PDB entry 8S90 | electron microscopy, 4.73 A resolution (low resolution: residue-level contacts below are approximate; hydrogen-bond / salt-bridge calls are withheld) | chains F and G of the 8 polymer chains in the assembly

# Chain F (and G)
Molecule: Calcium homeostasis modulator protein 1
Organism: Homo sapiens
Notes: chain G of this document is another copy of the same molecule, construct and numbering; everything in this record applies to it too
UniProtKB: Q8IU99 (CAHM1_HUMAN); residue numbers follow UniProt; this construct covers 1-303
Amino-acid sequence (314 residues; numbered 1 to 314; the number before each row is that of its first residue):
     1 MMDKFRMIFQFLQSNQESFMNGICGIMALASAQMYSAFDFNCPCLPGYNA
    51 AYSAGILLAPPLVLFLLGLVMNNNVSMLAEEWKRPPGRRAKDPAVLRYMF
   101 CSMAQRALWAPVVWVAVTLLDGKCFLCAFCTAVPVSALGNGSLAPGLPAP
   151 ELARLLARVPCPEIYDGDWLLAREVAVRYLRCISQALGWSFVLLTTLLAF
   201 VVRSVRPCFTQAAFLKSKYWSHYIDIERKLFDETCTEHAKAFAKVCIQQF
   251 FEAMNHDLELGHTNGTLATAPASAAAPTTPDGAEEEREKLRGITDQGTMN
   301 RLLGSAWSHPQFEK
Unresolved in the structure: 263-314
Disulfide bonds: Cys42-Cys127, Cys44-Cys161
Sequence notes: conflict Pro86 (Leu in Q8IU99), Asn264 (His in Q8IU99); engineered mutation Trp109 (Ile in Q8IU99); expression tag (304-314)
UniProt features mapped onto this chain:
  - region: Gln10 to Ala37 (Central pore), Val63 to Val70 (Phospholipid-binding), Gln105 to Leu108, Ala110 to Val117 (Phospholipid-binding), Val192 to Val202 (Phospholipid-binding)
  - site: Asn74 (Not glycosylated)
  - lipidation (S-palmitoyl cysteine): Cys101, Cys208
  - glycosylation: Asn140 (N-linked (GlcNAc...) asparagine)
  - natural variant: Pro86 (L86P: this construct carries the variant)
  - mutagenesis: Gln10 (Q10R: Decreases channel conductance. Decreases the inhibition of channel activity by ruthenium red), Gln13 (Q13R: Decreases channel conductance. Decreases the inhibition of channel activity by ruthenium red), Gln16 (Q16R: Markedly decreases channel conductance and confers resistance to inhibition by ruthenium red), Leu67 (L67W: Decreases channel expression at the plasma membrane), Asn72 (N72G: Significant inhibition on the control of cytosolic Ca(2+) levels. Does not affect ion channel activity), Asn74 (N74A: Has no effect on glycosylation), Val112 (V112W: Decreases channel expression at the plasma membrane. Does not affect channel conductance), Trp114 (W114A: Impairs the ability to activate the ERK1 and ERK2 cascade), Ala116 (A116W: Decreases channel expression at the plasma membrane. Does not affect channel conductance), Asp121 (D121C: Impaired ion channel activity in response to change in extracellular Ca(2+) concentration; D121E: No effect), Asn140 (N140A: Prevents glycosylation and impairs ability to activate the ERK1 and ERK2 cascade), Glu163 (E163A: No effect), 4 further mutagenesis entries in UniProt
Reported in the primary citation:
  - disease-associated variants - P86L, R154H (citing earlier work)
  - mutagenesis - A199W: increased expression
  - mutagenesis - L67W, V112W, A116W, T196W: decreased expression
  - mutagenesis - V192W: abolished expression

# Interface between chain F and chain G
Residue-residue contacts (35; chain F residue first):
  Asp3(F) - Ala37(G)
  Leu138(F) - Leu45(G)
  Glu174(F) - Glu163(G)
  Arg178(F) - Asn41(G)
  Arg178(F) - Cys42(G)
  Arg178(F) - Pro43(G)
  Arg178(F) - Cys44(G)
  Arg178(F) - Cys161(G)
  Tyr179(F) - Tyr48(G)
  Arg181(F) - Asn41(G)
  Cys182(F) - Pro43(G)
  Gln185(F) - Phe38(G)
  Gln185(F) - Tyr52(G)
  Trp189(F) - Phe38(G)
  Trp189(F) - Ile56(G)
  Leu193(F) - Leu62(G)
  Leu193(F) - Val63(G)
  Leu197(F) - Leu66(G)
  Phe200(F) - Leu69(G)
  Phe200(F) - Val70(G)
  Arg203(F) - Val70(G)
  Ser204(F) - Ala79(G)
  Phe209(F) - Glu80(G)
  Leu215(F) - Phe231(G)
  Lys218(F) - Asp232(G)
  His222(F) - Thr236(G)
  Ile226(F) - Thr236(G)
  Ile226(F) - Lys240(G)
  Glu227(F) - Ala243(G)
  Leu230(F) - Lys244(G)
  Leu230(F) - Ile247(G)
  Phe231(F) - Ile247(G)
  Phe231(F) - Phe251(G)
  Thr234(F) - Phe251(G)
  His238(F) - Phe251(G)
Other interface residues (no listed pair), chain F (32 interface residues in all): Lys4, Leu120, Val175, Thr196, Ala199, Tyr219, Tyr223, Cys235
Other interface residues (no listed pair), chain G (37 interface residues in all): Asp39, Ala59, Pro60, Leu67, Arg154, Ile164, Cys235, His238, Ala239, Phe242

# Overview
The interface between chain F and chain G involves 32 residues on one side and 37 on the other. Curated
annotation (UniProt) lists 16 mutagenesis sites on chain F. From the paper: L67W, V112W and A116W of chain F,
among others, reduce expression; A199W of chain F increases expression; 6 substitutions were tested in all.
Chain F and chain G are both Calcium homeostasis modulator protein 1 (Homo sapiens); the structure, Cryo-EM
structure of octameric human CALHM1 (I109W) in complex with ruthenium red (C1), was determined by electron
microscopy together with 8GMP, 8GMQ, 8GMR and 8S8Z from the same study.
